PDB entry 4PZW | X-ray diffraction, 1.80 A resolution | chain A

[Chain A]
Protein: Beta-secretase 1
Source organism: Homo sapiens
Notes: EC 3.4.23.46
Reference sequence: P56817 (BACE1_HUMAN); residues 57-453 here = UniProt positions 57-453
Sequence (406 residues; numbered 56 to 461; the number before each row is that of its first residue):
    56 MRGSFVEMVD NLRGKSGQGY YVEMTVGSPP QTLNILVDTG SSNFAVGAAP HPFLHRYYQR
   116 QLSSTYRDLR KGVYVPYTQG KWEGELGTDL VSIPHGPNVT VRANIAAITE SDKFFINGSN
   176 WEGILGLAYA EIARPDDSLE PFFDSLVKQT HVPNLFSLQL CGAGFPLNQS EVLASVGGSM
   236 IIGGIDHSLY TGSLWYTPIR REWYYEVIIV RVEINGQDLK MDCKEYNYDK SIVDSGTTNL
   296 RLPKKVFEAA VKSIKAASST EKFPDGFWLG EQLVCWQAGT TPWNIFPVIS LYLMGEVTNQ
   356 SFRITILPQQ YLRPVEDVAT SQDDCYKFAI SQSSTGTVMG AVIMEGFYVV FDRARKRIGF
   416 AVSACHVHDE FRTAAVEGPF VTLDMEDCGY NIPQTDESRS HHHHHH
Disordered / not traced: 56, 219-224, 460-461
Disulfides: Cys216-Cys420, Cys278-Cys443, Cys330-Cys380
Differences from the reference sequence: initiating methionine (56); expression tag (454-461)
Ion coordination: Ni2+: His457, His459
Small-molecule neighbours: 2X4 ((4R,4a'S,10a'S)-7'-(5-chloropyridin-3-yl)-3',4',4a',10a'-tetrahydro-1'H-spiro[1,3-oxazole-4,5'-pyrano[3,4-b]chromen]-2-amine): Gly72, Gln73, Gly74, Leu91, Asp93, Gly95, Ser96, Val130, Tyr132, Trp137, Phe169, Ile171, Trp176, Ile179, Asp289, Ser290, Gly291, Thr292, Thr293
UniProt features mapped onto this chain:
  - active site: Asp93, Asp289
  - modified residue (N6-acetyllysine): Lys126, Lys275, Lys279, Lys285, Lys299, Lys300, Lys307
  - glycosylation (N-linked (GlcNAc...) asparagine): Asn153, Asn172, Asn223, Asn354
  - mutagenesis: Asp93 (D93N: Decreases beta-cleaved soluble APP production), Asp284 (D284N: Almost abolishes beta-cleaved soluble APP production)

[Summary]
Bound to chain A: compound 2X4. His457 and His459 coordinate Ni2+. From UniProt: active-site residues Asp93
and Asp289 and 2 mutagenesis sites.
Chain A is Beta-secretase 1 (Homo sapiens); the structure, Synthesis, Characterization and PK/PD Studies of a
Series of Spirocyclic Pyranochromene BACE1 Inhibitors, was determined by X-ray diffraction (same publication
as 4PZX).
